PDB entry 4ELY | X-ray diffraction, 1.93 A resolution | chains A and D of the 4 polymer chains in the assembly

== Chain A ==
Molecule: DNA gyrase subunit A
From: Shigella flexneri
Notes: EC 5.99.1.3
Reference sequence: P0AES5 (GYRA_SHIFL); numbering as in UniProt (aligned over 363-497)
Chain sequence (156 residues; row label = number of the first residue in the row):
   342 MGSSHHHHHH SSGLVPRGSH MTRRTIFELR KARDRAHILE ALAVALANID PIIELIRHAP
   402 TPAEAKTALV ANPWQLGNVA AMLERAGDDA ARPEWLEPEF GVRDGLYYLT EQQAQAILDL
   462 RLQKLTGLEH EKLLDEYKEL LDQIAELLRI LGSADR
Unresolved in the structure: 342-362
Construct notes: initiating methionine (342); expression tag (343-362)

== Chain D ==
Molecule: CcdB
From: Aliivibrio fischeri
Reference sequence: Q84B82 (Q84B82_VIBFI); residues 1-105 here = UniProt positions 1-105
Chain sequence (105 residues; numbered 1 to 105; the number before each row is that of its first residue):
     1 MSQFTLYKNK DKSSAKTYPY FVDVQSDLLD NLNTRLVIPL TPIELLDKKA PSHLCPTIHI
    61 DEGDFIMLTQ QMTSVPVKIL SEPVNELSTF RNEIIAAIDF LITGI
Unresolved in the structure: 1, 45-50

== Chain A / chain D interface ==
Pairs across the interface - 7 pairs, chain A then chain D:
  F368(A) with N31(D)
  D375(A) with L28(D)
  P403(A) with N92(D)
  Q456(A) with R91(D)
  D460(A) with R91(D), salt bridge
  R462(A) with D99(D), salt bridge; T103(D)
Also at the interface, not in a pair above, chain A (8 interface residues in all): R376, I379

== Overview ==
8 residues of chain A and 6 residues of chain D are in contact; the contacts include 2 salt bridges. Polar
pairs include D460(A)-R91(D) and R462(A)-D99(D).
Here chain A is DNA gyrase subunit A (Shigella flexneri) and chain D is CcdB (Aliivibrio fischeri). Entry 4ELY
(Ccdbvfi:gyra14ec) was determined by X-ray diffraction together with 4ELZ from the same study.
